PDB entry 3CVF | X-ray diffraction, 2.90 A resolution | chains A and D of the 4 polymer chains in the assembly

[Chain A (and D)]
Name: Homer protein homolog 3
Organism: Homo sapiens
Notes: fragment: Coiled-coil region, residues 287-361; chain D of this document is another copy of the same molecule, construct and numbering; everything in this record applies to it too
Reference sequence: Q9NSC5 (HOME3_HUMAN); residue numbers follow UniProt; this construct covers 287-361
Chain sequence (79 residues; numbered 283 to 361; the number before each row is that of its first residue):
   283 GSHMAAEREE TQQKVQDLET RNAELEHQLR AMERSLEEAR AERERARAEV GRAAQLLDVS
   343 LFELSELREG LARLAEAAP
Not modelled in the structure: 283-291 (chain D: 283-289)
Modified / non-standard residues: Mse286 (selenomethionine); Mse314 (selenomethionine; parent Met)
Differences from the reference sequence: expression tag (283-286)

[How chain A and chain D interact]
Contacting residue pairs - 16 pairs, chain A then chain D:
  E331(A) - L356(D)
  V332(A) - L356(D)  hydrophobic
  A335(A) - L349(D)  hydrophobic
  A335(A) - L353(D)  hydrophobic
  L338(A) - E345(D)
  L339(A) - L346(D)  hydrophobic
  L339(A) - L349(D)  hydrophobic
  S342(A) - E345(D)  hydrogen bond
  L346(A) - L339(D)  hydrophobic
  L349(A) - A335(D)
  L349(A) - L339(D)
  L353(A) - A335(D)  hydrophobic
  L356(A) - R327(D)
  L356(A) - A328(D)
  L356(A) - E331(D)
  L356(A) - V332(D)  hydrophobic
Other interface residues (no listed pair), chain A (11 interface residues in all): A328
Other interface residues (no listed pair), chain D (13 interface residues in all): L338, S342

[Overview]
11 residues of chain A and 13 residues of chain D are in contact, with 1 hydrogen bond. Its one
hydrogen-bonded contact is S342(A)-E345(D).
Both chains are Homer protein homolog 3 (Homo sapiens). Entry 3CVF (Crystal Structure of the carboxy terminus
of Homer3) was determined by X-ray diffraction, deposited together with 3CVE.
